PDB entry 3J97 | electron microscopy, 7.80 A resolution (low resolution: residue-level contacts below are approximate; hydrogen-bond / salt-bridge calls are withheld) | chains K and L of the 13 polymer chains in the assembly

[Chain K]
Protein: Vesicle-associated membrane protein 2
Source organism: Rattus norvegicus
UniProt: P63045 (VAMP2_RAT); residue numbers follow UniProt; this construct covers 28-89
Amino-acid sequence (63 residues; numbered 27 to 89; the number before each row is that of its first residue):
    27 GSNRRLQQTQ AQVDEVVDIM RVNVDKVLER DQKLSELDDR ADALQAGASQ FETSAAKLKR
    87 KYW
Unresolved in the structure: 27-28
Sequence notes: expression tag (27)
Curated features (UniProtKB/Swiss-Prot):
  - site ((Microbial infection) Cleavage): Gln58, Lys59, Lys59, Leu60, Arg66, Ala67, Gln76, Phe77, Ala81, Ala82

[Chain L]
Protein: Syntaxin-1A
Source organism: Rattus norvegicus
UniProt: P32851 (STX1A_RAT); numbering as in UniProt (aligned over 191-256)
Amino-acid sequence (67 residues; each row starts with the number of its first residue):
   190 MALSEIETRH SEIIKLENSI RELHDMFMDM AMLVESQGEM IDRIEYNVEH AVDYVERAVS
   250 DTKKAVK
Unresolved in the structure: 190
Sequence notes: expression tag (190)
Curated features (UniProtKB/Swiss-Prot):
  - site: Lys253, Ala254 (Microbial infection: Cleavage)
  - cross-link (Glycyl lysine isopeptide (Lys-Gly)): Lys252 (interchain with G-Cter in SUMO), Lys253 (interchain with G-Cter in SUMO), Lys256 (interchain with G-Cter in SUMO)

[How chain K and chain L interact]
Pairs across the interface - 38 pairs, chain K then chain L:
  Asn29(K) with Thr197(L); Arg198(L)
  Thr35(K) with Leu205(L)
  Gln36(K) with Glu201(L); Lys204(L); Leu205(L)
  Val39(K) with Ile209(L); Leu212(L)
  Asp40(K) with Ser208(L)
  Val42(K) with Leu212(L)
  Val43(K) with Ser208(L); Leu212(L); Met215(L)
  Met46(K) with Leu212(L); Met215(L); Phe216(L)
  Asn49(K) with Met219(L)
  Val50(K) with Met215(L); Met219(L)
  Val53(K) with Met219(L); Leu222(L); Val223(L); Gln226(L)
  Leu54(K) with Leu222(L)
  Arg56(K) with Gln226(L)
  Asp57(K) with Gln226(L); Met229(L)
  Leu60(K) with Ile230(L); Ile233(L)
  Asp64(K) with Ile233(L)
  Ala67(K) with Val237(L)
  Asp68(K) with Asn236(L)
  Gln71(K) with Ala240(L)
  Ala74(K) with Val244(L)
  Phe77(K) with Ala247(L)
  Ala81(K) with Thr251(L)
  Trp89(K) with Lys253(L); Lys256(L)
Also at the interface, not in a pair above, chain K (30 interface residues in all): Leu32, Gln33, Arg47, Leu63, Glu78, Lys85, Tyr88
Also at the interface, not in a pair above, chain L (29 interface residues in all): Glu194, Tyr243, Val248, Ala254

[Overview]
The interface between chain K and chain L involves 30 residues on one side and 29 on the other.
Here chain K is Vesicle-associated membrane protein 2 and chain L is Syntaxin-1A, both from Rattus norvegicus.
Entry 3J97 (Structure of 20S supercomplex) was determined by electron microscopy, deposited together with
3J94, 3J95, 3J96, 3J98 and 3J99.
